Entry 7OCA (electron microscopy, 3.40 A resolution); this record covers chains B and D of the 8 polymer chains in the assembly.

Chain B (and D):
Name: Glutamate receptor 2
Source organism: Rattus norvegicus
Notes: chain D of this document is another copy of the same molecule, construct and numbering; everything in this record applies to it too
UniProtKB: P19491 (GRIA2_RAT), isoform P19491-2; residues -20 to 839 here correspond to UniProt positions 1-860 (UniProt number = residue number + 21)
Amino-acid sequence (860 residues; row label = number of the first residue in the row; numbers below 1 keep their minus sign (Met-20 is residue -20)):
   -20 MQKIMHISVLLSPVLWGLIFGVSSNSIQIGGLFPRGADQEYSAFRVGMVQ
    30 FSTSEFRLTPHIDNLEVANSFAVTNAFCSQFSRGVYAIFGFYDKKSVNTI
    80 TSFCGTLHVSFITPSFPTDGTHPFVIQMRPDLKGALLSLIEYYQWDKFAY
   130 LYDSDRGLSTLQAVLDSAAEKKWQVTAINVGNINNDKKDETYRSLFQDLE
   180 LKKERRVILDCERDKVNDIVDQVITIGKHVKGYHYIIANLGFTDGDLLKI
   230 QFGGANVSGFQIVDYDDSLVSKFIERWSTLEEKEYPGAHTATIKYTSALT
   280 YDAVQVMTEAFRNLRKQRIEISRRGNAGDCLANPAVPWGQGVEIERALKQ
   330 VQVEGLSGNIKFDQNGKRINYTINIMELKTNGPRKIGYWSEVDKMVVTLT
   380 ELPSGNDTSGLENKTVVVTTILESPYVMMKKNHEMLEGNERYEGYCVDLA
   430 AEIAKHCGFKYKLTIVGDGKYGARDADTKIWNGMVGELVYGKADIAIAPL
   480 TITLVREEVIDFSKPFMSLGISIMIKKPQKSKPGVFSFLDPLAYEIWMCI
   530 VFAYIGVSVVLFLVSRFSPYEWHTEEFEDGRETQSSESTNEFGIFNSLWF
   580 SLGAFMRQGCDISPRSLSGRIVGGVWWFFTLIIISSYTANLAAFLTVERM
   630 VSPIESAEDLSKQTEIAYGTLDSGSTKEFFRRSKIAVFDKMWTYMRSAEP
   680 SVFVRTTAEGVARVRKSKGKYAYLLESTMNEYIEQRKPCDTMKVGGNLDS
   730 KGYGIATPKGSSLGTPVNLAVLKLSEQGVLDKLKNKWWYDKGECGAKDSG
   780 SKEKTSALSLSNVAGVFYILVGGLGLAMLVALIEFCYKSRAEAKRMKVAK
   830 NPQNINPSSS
Not modelled in the structure: -20 to 3, 379-395, 551-565, 776-780, 824-839
Differences from the reference sequence: conflict Arg586 (Gln607 in P19491)
UniProt features mapped onto this chain:
  - binding site (L-glutamate): Pro478, Thr480, Arg485, Ser654, Thr655, Glu705
  - site: Arg453 (Interaction with the cone snail toxin Con-ikot-ikot), Ile633 (Crucial to convey clamshell closure to channel opening), Arg660 (Interaction with the cone snail toxin Con-ikot-ikot), Lys752 (Interaction with the cone snail toxin Con-ikot-ikot)
  - modified residue (Phosphoserine): Ser662, Ser696, Ser839
  - lipidation (S-palmitoyl cysteine): Cys589, Cys815
  - glycosylation (N-linked (GlcNAc...) asparagine): Asn235, Asn349, Asn385, Asn392
Disulfides: Cys57-Cys309, Cys718-Cys773
Covalent attachments: N-acetylglucosamine (NAG) linked to Asn235, Asn349
Small-molecule neighbours:
  - E2Q (6-nitro-2,3-bis(oxidanylidene)-1,4-dihydrobenzo[f]quinoxaline-7-sulfonamide): Tyr450, Pro478, Thr480, Arg485, Ser654, Thr686, Glu705, Met708, Tyr732
  - 1,2-diacyl-sn-glycero-3-phosphocholine (PC1), molecule 1: Val514, Phe515, Tyr797, Ile798, Gly801, Gly802, Leu805
  - 1,2-diacyl-sn-glycero-3-phosphocholine (PC1), molecule 2: Phe515, Leu518, Tyr523, Phe574, Leu577, Trp578, Leu581, Ile798
  - 1,2-diacyl-sn-glycero-3-phosphocholine (PC1), molecule 3: Leu518, Tyr523, Trp526, Met527, Ile529, Val530, Tyr533, Leu581, Phe584, Met585
  - 1,2-diacyl-sn-glycero-3-phosphocholine (PC1), molecule 4: Val530, Tyr533, Ile534, Leu577
  - 1,2-diacyl-sn-glycero-3-phosphocholine (PC1), molecule 5: Val538, Phe541, Arg545, Gly572, Ile573
  - 1,2-diacyl-sn-glycero-3-phosphocholine (PC1), molecule 6: Ile573, Phe574, Leu577, Glu813
  - 1,2-diacyl-sn-glycero-3-phosphocholine (PC1), molecule 7: Arg599, Ile600, Gly603, Val604, Phe607
  - 1,2-diacyl-sn-glycero-3-phosphocholine (PC1), molecule 8: Tyr797, Val800, Gly801, Gly804, Met807
  - 1,2-diacyl-sn-glycero-3-phosphocholine (PC1), molecule 9: Val809, Ile812, Glu813, Tyr816
  - 1,2-diacyl-sn-glycero-3-phosphocholine (PC1), molecule 10: Leu811, Phe814, Cys815, Ser818

How chain B and chain D interact:
Pairs across the interface - 17 pairs, chain B then chain D:
  Arg172(B) - Phe231(D)
  Ile203(B) - Ile203(D)  hydrophobic
  Ile203(B) - His208(D)  hydrogen bond (backbone-side chain)
  Thr204(B) - His208(D)
  Thr204(B) - Lys228(D)
  Thr204(B) - Phe231(D)
  Thr204(B) - Gly232(D)  hydrogen bond (backbone-backbone)
  Ile205(B) - Phe231(D)
  Ile205(B) - Gly232(D)
  Gly206(B) - His208(D)
  His208(B) - Ile203(D)  hydrogen bond (side chain-backbone)
  His208(B) - Thr204(D)
  His208(B) - His208(D)
  Lys228(B) - Thr204(D)
  Phe231(B) - Thr204(D)
  Phe231(B) - Ile205(D)
  Gly232(B) - Thr204(D)  hydrogen bond (backbone-backbone)
Also at the interface, not in a pair above, chain B (10 interface residues in all): Val209
Also at the interface, not in a pair above, chain D (10 interface residues in all): Arg172, Gly206, Val209

Overview:
The chain B/chain D interface involves 10 residues from each chain; the contacts include 4 hydrogen bonds.
Among the polar pairs are Ile203(B)-His208(D) and Thr204(B)-Gly232(D). Chain B binds 10 copies of
1,2-diacyl-sn-glycero-3-phosphocholine and compound E2Q. Covalently linked N-acetylglucosamine: at Asn235(B)
and Asn349(B).
Both chains are Glutamate receptor 2 (Rattus norvegicus). Entry 7OCA (Resting state full-length GluA1/A2
heterotertramer in complex with TARP gamma 8 and CNIH2) was determined by electron microscopy, deposited
together with 7OCC, 7OCD, 7OCE and 7OCF.
